PDB entry 2I4C | X-ray diffraction, 1.70 A resolution | chain A

Chain A:
Name: Bicarbonate transporter
From: Synechocystis sp
Notes: fragment: solute-binding domain
UniProt: Q55460 (Q55460_SYNY3); residues 27-452 here = UniProt positions 27-452
Sequence (429 residues; row label = number of the first residue in the row):
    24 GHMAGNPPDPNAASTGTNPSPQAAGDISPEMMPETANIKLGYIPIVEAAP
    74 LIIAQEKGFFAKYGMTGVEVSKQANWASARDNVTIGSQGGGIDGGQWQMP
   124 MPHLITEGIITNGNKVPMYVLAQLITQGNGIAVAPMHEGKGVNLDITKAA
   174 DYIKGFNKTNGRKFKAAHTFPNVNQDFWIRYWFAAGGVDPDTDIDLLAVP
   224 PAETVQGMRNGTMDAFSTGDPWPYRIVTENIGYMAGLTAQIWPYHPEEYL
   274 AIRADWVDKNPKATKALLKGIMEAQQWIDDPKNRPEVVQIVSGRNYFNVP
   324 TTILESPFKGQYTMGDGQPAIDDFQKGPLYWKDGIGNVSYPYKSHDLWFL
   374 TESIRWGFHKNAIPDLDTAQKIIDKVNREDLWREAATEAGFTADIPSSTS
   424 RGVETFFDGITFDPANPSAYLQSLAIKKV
Disordered / not traced: 24-51
Construct notes: cloning artifact (24-26)
Ion coordination: Ca2+: Glu70, Asn152, Gln198, Glu270, Glu271 (together with bicarbonate ion)
Small-molecule neighbours: bicarbonate ion (BCT): Ile68, Glu70, Trp99, Gln121, Asn152, Thr192, Gln198, Glu271

Summary:
Ligands of chain A: bicarbonate ion. The Ca2+ site is built by Glu70, Asn152, Gln198, Glu270 and Glu271.
Chain A is Bicarbonate transporter (Synechocystis sp); the structure, Crystal structure of Bicarbonate
Transport Protein CmpA from Synechocystis sp. PCC 6803 in complex with bicarbonate ..., was determined by
X-ray diffraction (same publication as 2I48, 2I49 and 2I4B).
